Entry 1MF0 (X-ray diffraction, 2.50 A resolution); this record covers chain A.

== Chain A ==
Name: Adenylosuccinate Synthetase
From: Mus musculus
Notes: EC 6.3.4.4
Reference sequence: P28650 (PURA1_MOUSE); residue numbers follow UniProt; this construct covers 1-457
Amino-acid sequence (457 residues; numbered 1 to 457; the number before each row is that of its first residue):
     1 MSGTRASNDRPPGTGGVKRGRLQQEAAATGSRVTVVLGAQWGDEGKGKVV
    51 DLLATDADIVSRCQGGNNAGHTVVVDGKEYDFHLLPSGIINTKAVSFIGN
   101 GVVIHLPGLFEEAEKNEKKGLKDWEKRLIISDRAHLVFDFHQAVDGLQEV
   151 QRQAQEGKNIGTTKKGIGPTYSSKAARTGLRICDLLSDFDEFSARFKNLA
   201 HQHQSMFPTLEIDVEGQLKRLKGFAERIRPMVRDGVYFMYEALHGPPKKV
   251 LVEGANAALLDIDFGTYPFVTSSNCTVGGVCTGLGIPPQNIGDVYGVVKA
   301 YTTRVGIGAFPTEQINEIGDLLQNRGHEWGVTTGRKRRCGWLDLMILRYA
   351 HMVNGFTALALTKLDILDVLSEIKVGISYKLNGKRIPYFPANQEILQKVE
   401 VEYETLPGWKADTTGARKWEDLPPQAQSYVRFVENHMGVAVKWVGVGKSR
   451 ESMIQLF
Disordered / not traced: 1-26
Swiss-Prot annotation at these positions:
  - active site: Asp43 (Proton acceptor), His71 (Proton donor)
  - binding site (GTP): Gly42 to Lys48, Gly70 to Thr72, Arg337, Lys363 to Asp365, Gly445 to Lys448
  - binding site (IMP): Asp43 to Lys46, Asn68 to His71, Thr163, Arg177, Asn256, Thr271, Arg335
  - binding site (Mg(2+)): Asp43, Gly70
  - binding site (substrate): Asp43, Val331 to Arg337
Bound ions: Mg2+: Asp43, Gly70 (together with GDP, phosphate ion)
Small-molecule neighbours:
  - adenosine monophosphate (AMP): Trp41, Gly42, Asp43, Asn68, Ala69, Gly70, Ile160, Gly161, Thr162, Thr163, Lys164, Ile167, Gly168, Arg177, Asn256, Leu260, Phe269, Val270, Thr271, Arg304, Val305, Gly306, Ile307
  - GDP (guanosine-5'-diphosphate): Asp43, Glu44, Gly45, Lys46, Gly47, Lys48, Gly70, His71, Thr72, Arg337, Thr362, Lys363, Asp365, Ile366, Gly445, Val446, Gly447, Lys448

== Overview ==
Chain A binds adenosine monophosphate and GDP. Asp43 and Gly70 form the Mg2+ site. From UniProt: active-site
residues Asp43 and His71, 18 GTP-binding residues, 13 IMP-binding residues and Mg2+-binding residues Asp43 and
Gly70.
Chain A is Adenylosuccinate Synthetase (Mus musculus); the structure, Structure of the Recombinant
Mouse-Muscle Adenylosuccinate Synthetase Complexed with AMP, GDP, HPO4(2-), and Mg(2+), was determined by
X-ray diffraction (same publication as 1MEZ and 1MF1).
